6DBI - chains C and G of the 10 polymer chains in the assembly; structure by electron microscopy, 3.40 A resolution.

[Chain C]
Protein: Recombination activating gene 1 - MBP chimera
From: Escherichia coli
Notes: EC 2.3.2.27
UniProt: chimeric construct of P0AEX9, O13033: residues -113 to 250 from P0AEX9 (MALE_ECOLI) positions 29-392 (UniProt number = residue number + 142); residues 271-1031 from O13033 positions 271-1031 (same numbers)
Amino-acid sequence (1159 residues; row label = number of the first residue in the row; numbers below 1 keep their minus sign (Met-127 is residue -127)):
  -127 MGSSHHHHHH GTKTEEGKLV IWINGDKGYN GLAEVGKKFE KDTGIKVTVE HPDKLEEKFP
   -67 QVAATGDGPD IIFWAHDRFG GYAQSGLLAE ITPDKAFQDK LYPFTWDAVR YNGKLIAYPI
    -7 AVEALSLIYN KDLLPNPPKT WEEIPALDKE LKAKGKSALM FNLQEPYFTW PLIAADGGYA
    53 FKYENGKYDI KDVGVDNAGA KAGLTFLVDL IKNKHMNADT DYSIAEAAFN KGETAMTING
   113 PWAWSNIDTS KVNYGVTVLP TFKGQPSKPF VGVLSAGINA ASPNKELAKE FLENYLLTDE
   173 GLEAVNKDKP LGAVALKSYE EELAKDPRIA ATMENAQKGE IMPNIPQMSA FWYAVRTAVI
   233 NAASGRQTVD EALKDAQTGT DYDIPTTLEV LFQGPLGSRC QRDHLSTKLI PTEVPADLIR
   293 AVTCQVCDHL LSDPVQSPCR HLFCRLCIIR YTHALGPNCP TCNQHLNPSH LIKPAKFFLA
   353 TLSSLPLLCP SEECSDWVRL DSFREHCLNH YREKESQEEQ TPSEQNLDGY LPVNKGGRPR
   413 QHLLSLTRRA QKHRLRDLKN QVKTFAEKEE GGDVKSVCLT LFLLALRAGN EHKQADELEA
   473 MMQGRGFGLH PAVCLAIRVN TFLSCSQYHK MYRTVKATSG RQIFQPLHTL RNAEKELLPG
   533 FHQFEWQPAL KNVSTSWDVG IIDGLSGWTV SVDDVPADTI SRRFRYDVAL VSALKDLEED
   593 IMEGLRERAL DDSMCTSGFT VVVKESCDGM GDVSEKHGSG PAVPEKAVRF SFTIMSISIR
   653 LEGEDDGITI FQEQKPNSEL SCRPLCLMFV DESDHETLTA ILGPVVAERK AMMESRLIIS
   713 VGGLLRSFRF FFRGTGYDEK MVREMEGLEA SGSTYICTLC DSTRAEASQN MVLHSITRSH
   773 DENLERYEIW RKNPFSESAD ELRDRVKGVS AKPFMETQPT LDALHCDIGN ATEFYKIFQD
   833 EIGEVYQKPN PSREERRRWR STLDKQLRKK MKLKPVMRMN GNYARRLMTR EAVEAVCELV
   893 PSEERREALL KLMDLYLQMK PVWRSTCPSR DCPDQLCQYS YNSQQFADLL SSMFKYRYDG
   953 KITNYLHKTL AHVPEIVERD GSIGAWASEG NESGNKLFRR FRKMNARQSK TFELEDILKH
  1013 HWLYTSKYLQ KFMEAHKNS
Unresolved in the structure: -127 to 407, 1030-1031
Differences from the reference sequence: initiating methionine (-127); expression tag (-126 to -114); linker (251-270)
Bound ions: Ca2+ site 1: Gly621 (shared with DT46(G) of chain G); Ca2+ site 2: Asp730 (shared with 1 residue of chain J); Zn2+: Cys749, Cys752, His959, His964

[Chain G]
Molecule: Reverse strand of 23-RSS
Sequence (61 nucleotides; numbered 1 to 61; the number before each row is that of its first residue):
     1 CTGCAGGGTT TTTGTACAGC CAGACAGTGG AGTACTACCA CTGTGTAAGA CAGGCCAGAT
    61 C
Bound ions: Ca2+: DT46 (shared with Gly621(C) of chain C)

[Chain C / chain G interface]
Contacting residue pairs (31):
  Asn462(C) with DA22(G), sugar contact
  Glu463(C) with DA22(G), sugar contact
  Lys465(C) with DG23(G), phosphate contact
  Met622(C) with DG45(G), phosphate contact
  Lys638(C) with DA47(G), salt bridge to the phosphate
  Ala742(C) with DG49(G), phosphate contact
  Gly744(C) with DA50(G), sugar contact
  Ser745(C) with DA50(G), phosphate contact
  Thr746(C) with DC51(G), hydrogen bond to the phosphate
  Arg795(C) with DC51(G), salt bridge to the phosphate
  Leu816(C) with DG45(G), base contact
  His817(C) with DT46(G), salt bridge to the phosphate
  Met869(C) with DT46(G), base contact
  Arg870(C) with DT46(G), salt bridge to the phosphate
  Asn872(C) with DG45(G), base contact
  Gly873(C) with DG45(G), hydrogen bond to the base
  Asn874(C) with DT42(G), base contact; DG43(G), base contact; DG45(G), base contact
  Arg877(C) with DG45(G), hydrogen bond to the base
  Arg878(C) with DC41(G), salt bridge to the phosphate
  Glu981(C) with DG45(G), hydrogen bond to the base
  Glu984(C) with DT44(G), sugar contact; DG45(G), base contact; DT46(G), phosphate contact
  Ser985(C) with DT44(G), hydrogen bond to the base; DG45(G), hydrogen bond to the base
  Asn987(C) with DT44(G), phosphate contact
  Lys988(C) with DG43(G), hydrogen bond to the sugar; DT44(G), sugar contact
  Arg991(C) with DG45(G), salt bridge to the phosphate
Also at the interface, not in a pair above, chain C (31 interface residues in all): His464, Gly623, Asp624, Asp730, Lys732, Ile820

[Summary]
The interface between chain C and chain G involves 31 residues on one side and 12 on the other; the contacts
include 7 hydrogen bonds and 6 salt bridges. Polar contacts include Gly873(C)-DG45(G), Arg877(C)-DG45(G) and
Glu981(C)-DG45(G). Gly621(C) and DT46(G) coordinate Ca2+.
Chain C is Recombination activating gene 1 - MBP chimera (Escherichia coli) and chain G is Reverse strand of
23-RSS; the structure, Cryo-EM structure of RAG in complex with 12-RSS and 23-RSS nicked DNA intermediates,
was determined by electron microscopy, deposited together with 6DBJ, 6DBL, 6DBO, 6DBQ, 6DBR, 6DBT and 4
further entries.
